PDB entry 1EWA | X-ray diffraction, 2.50 A resolution | chains A and B

== Chain A (and B) ==
Molecule: Dehaloperoxidase
From: Amphitrite ornata
Notes: chain B of this document is another copy of the same molecule, construct and numbering; everything in this record applies to it too
UniProtKB: Q9NAV8 (Q9NAV8_9ANNE); residues 1-137 here correspond to UniProt positions 2-138 (UniProt number = residue number + 1)
Amino-acid sequence (137 residues; row label = number of the first residue in the row):
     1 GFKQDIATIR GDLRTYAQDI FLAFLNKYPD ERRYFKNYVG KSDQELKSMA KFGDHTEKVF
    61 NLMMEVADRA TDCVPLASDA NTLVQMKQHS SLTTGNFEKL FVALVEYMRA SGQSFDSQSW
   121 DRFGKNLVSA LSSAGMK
Ion coordination: heme Fe near His89 (its only coordinating residue here)
Ligand contacts:
  - heme (HEM): Phe24, Glu31, Tyr34, Phe35, Tyr38, His55, Lys58, Val59, Leu62, Met63, Leu83, Met86, Gln88, His89, Leu92, Asn96, Phe97, Leu100, Leu127
  - 4-iodophenol (IOL): Phe21, Phe35, Tyr38, His55, Thr56, Val59, Leu100

== How chain A and chain B interact ==
Pairs across the interface - 12 pairs, chain A then chain B:
  Thr71(A) with Val74(B); Asn126(B)
  Asp72(A) with Val74(B); Arg122(B), salt bridge; Asn126(B), hydrogen bond
  Val74(A) with Thr71(B); Asp72(B); Val74(B), hydrophobic
  Arg122(A) with Asp72(B), salt bridge; Arg122(B)
  Asn126(A) with Thr71(B); Asp72(B), hydrogen bond

== Summary ==
Chain A and chain B each contribute 5 residues to their interface; the contacts include 2 hydrogen bonds and 2
salt bridges. Polar contacts include Asp72(A)-Arg122(B) and Asp72(A)-Asn126(B). Bound to chain A: heme and
4-iodophenol.
Chain A and chain B are both Dehaloperoxidase (Amphitrite ornata); the structure, Dehaloperoxidase and
4-iodophenol, was determined by X-ray diffraction, deposited together with 1EW6.
